PDB entry 6NQB | electron microscopy, 3.80 A resolution | chains C and A of the 16 polymer chains in the assembly

Chain C:
Protein: 30S ribosomal protein S3
Source organism: Escherichia coli
UniProtKB: A0A376HTV6 (A0A376HTV6_ECOLX); residues 1-206 here correspond to UniProt positions 2-207 (UniProt number = residue number + 1)
Amino-acid sequence (206 residues; numbered 1 to 206; the number before each row is that of its first residue):
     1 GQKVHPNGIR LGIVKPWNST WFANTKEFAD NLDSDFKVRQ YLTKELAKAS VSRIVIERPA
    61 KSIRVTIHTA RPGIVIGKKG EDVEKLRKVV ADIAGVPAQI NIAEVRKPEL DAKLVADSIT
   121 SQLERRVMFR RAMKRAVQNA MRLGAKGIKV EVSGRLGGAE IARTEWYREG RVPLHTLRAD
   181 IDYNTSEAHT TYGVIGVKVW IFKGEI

Chain A:
Molecule: 16S ribosomal RNA
Source organism: Escherichia coli
Sequence (1542 nucleotides; row label = number of the first residue in the row):
     1 AAAUUGAAGA GUUUGAUCAU GGCUCAGAUU GAACGCUGGC GGCAGGCCUA ACACAUGCAA
    61 GUCGAACGGU AACAGGAAGA AGCUUGCUUC UUUGCUGACG AGUGGCGGAC GGGUGAGUAA
   121 UGUCUGGGAA ACUGCCUGAU GGAGGGGGAU AACUACUGGA AACGGUAGCU AAUACCGCAU
   181 AACGUCGCAA GACCAAAGAG GGGGACCUUC GGGCCUCUUG CCAUCGGAUG UGCCCAGAUG
   241 GGAUUAGCUA GUAGGUGGGG UAACGGCUCA CCUAGGCGAC GAUCCCUAGC UGGUCUGAGA
   301 GGAUGACCAG CCACACUGGA ACUGAGACAC GGUCCAGACU CCUACGGGAG GCAGCAGUGG
   361 GGAAUAUUGC ACAAUGGGCG CAAGCCUGAU GCAGCCAUGC CGCGUGUAUG AAGAAGGCCU
   421 UCGGGUUGUA AAGUACUUUC AGCGGGGAGG AAGGGAGUAA AGUUAAUACC UUUGCUCAUU
   481 GACGUUACCC GCAGAAGAAG CACCGGCUAA CUCCGUGCCA GCAGCCGCGG UAAUACGGAG
   541 GGUGCAAGCG UUAAUCGGAA UUACUGGGCG UAAAGCGCAC GCAGGCGGUU UGUUAAGUCA
   601 GAUGUGAAAU CCCCGGGCUC AACCUGGGAA CUGCAUCUGA UACUGGCAAG CUUGAGUCUC
   661 GUAGAGGGGG GUAGAAUUCC AGGUGUAGCG GUGAAAUGCG UAGAGAUCUG GAGGAAUACC
   721 GGUGGCGAAG GCGGCCCCCU GGACGAAGAC UGACGCUCAG GUGCGAAAGC GUGGGGAGCA
   781 AACAGGAUUA GAUACCCUGG UAGUCCACGC CGUAAACGAU GUCGACUUGG AGGUUGUGCC
   841 CUUGAGGCGU GGCUUCCGGA GCUAACGCGU UAAGUCGACC GCCUGGGGAG UACGGCCGCA
   901 AGGUUAAAAC UCAAAUGAAU UGACGGGGGC CCGCACAAGC GGUGGAGCAU GUGGUUUAAU
   961 UCGAUGCAAC GCGAAGAACC UUACCUGGUC UUGACAUCCA CGGAAGUUUU CAGAGAUGAG
  1021 AAUGUGCCUU CGGGAACCGU GAGACAGGUG CUGCAUGGCU GUCGUCAGCU CGUGUUGUGA
  1081 AAUGUUGGGU UAAGUCCCGC AACGAGCGCA ACCCUUAUCC UUUGUUGCCA GCGGUCCGGC
  1141 CGGGAACUCA AAGGAGACUG CCAGUGAUAA ACUGGAGGAA GGUGGGGAUG ACGUCAAGUC
  1201 AUCAUGGCCC UUACGACCAG GGCUACACAC GUGCUACAAU GGCGCAUACA AAGAGAAGCG
  1261 ACCUCGCGAG AGCAAGCGGA CCUCAUAAAG UGCGUCGUAG UCCGGAUUGG AGUCUGCAAC
  1321 UCGACUCCAU GAAGUCGGAA UCGCUAGUAA UCGUGGAUCA GAAUGCCACG GUGAAUACGU
  1381 UCCCGGGCCU UGUACACACC GCCCGUCACA CCAUGGGAGU GGGUUGCAAA AGAAGUAGGU
  1441 AGCUUAACCU UCGGGAGGGC GCUUACCACU UUGUGAUUCA UGACUGGGGU GAAGUCGUAA
  1501 CAAGGUAACC GUAGGGGAAC CUGCGGUUGG AUCACCUCCU UA
Unresolved in the structure: 1-4, 681-711, 781-800, 1397-1542

Chain C / chain A interface:
Pairs across the interface - 44 pairs, chain C then chain A:
  Gly1(C) with U1060(A), base contact; G1061(A), phosphate contact
  Gln2(C) with C1063(A), base contact; G1064(A), hydrogen bond to the base; G1190(A), hydrogen bond to the sugar; A1191(A), hydrogen bond to the phosphate; G1193(A), base contact
  Lys3(C) with G1190(A), phosphate contact
  Val4(C) with U1189(A), sugar contact; G1190(A), hydrogen bond to the phosphate
  Ile9(C) with A1188(A), sugar contact
  Ile13(C) with C1113(A), sugar contact
  Ser153(C) with G1057(A), phosphate contact; G1058(A), hydrogen bond to the phosphate
  Arg155(C) with A1055(A), hydrogen bond to the sugar; U1056(A), hydrogen bond to the sugar; G1206(A), hydrogen bond to the sugar
  Glu160(C) with A1055(A), hydrogen bond to the sugar; U1056(A), phosphate contact; G1206(A), hydrogen bond to the base
  Ile161(C) with A1055(A), phosphate contact; U1056(A), phosphate contact
  Trp166(C) with C1192(A), phosphate contact; G1193(A), hydrogen bond to the phosphate
  Gly170(C) with G1106(A), sugar contact
  Arg171(C) with G1106(A), phosphate contact
  Val172(C) with C1107(A), phosphate contact
  Pro173(C) with C1107(A), phosphate contact
  His175(C) with G1108(A), phosphate contact; C1109(A), salt bridge to the phosphate; U1189(A), hydrogen bond to the sugar; G1190(A), sugar contact
  Thr176(C) with A1111(A), hydrogen bond to the base; C1112(A), base contact
  Leu177(C) with C1112(A), hydrogen bond to the base
  Arg178(C) with C1112(A), hydrogen bond to the base
  Glu187(C) with G1057(A), hydrogen bond to the sugar
  Thr191(C) with G1206(A), sugar contact
  Tyr192(C) with G1206(A), sugar contact
  Gly193(C) with G1206(A), sugar contact
  Val194(C) with U1056(A), sugar contact; G1057(A), sugar contact
  Lys198(C) with G1058(A), phosphate contact; C1059(A), salt bridge to the phosphate
Other interface residues (no listed pair), chain C (30 interface residues in all): Gly154, Ala162, Thr164, Arg168, Thr185
Other interface residues (no listed pair), chain A (26 interface residues in all): U1062, A1196, U1205

Overview:
The interface between chain C and chain A involves 30 residues on one side and 26 on the other, with 16
hydrogen bonds and 2 salt bridges. Among the polar pairs are Gln2(C)-G1064(A), Glu160(C)-G1206(A) and
Thr176(C)-A1111(A).
Chain C is 30S ribosomal protein S3 and chain A is 16S ribosomal RNA, both from Escherichia coli; the
structure, Role of Era in Assembly and Homeostasis of the Ribosomal Small Subunit, was determined by electron
microscopy.
